6ISF - chains A and D of the 3 polymer chains in the assembly; structure by X-ray diffraction, 2.80 A resolution.

== Chain A ==
Protein: DNA polymerase
From: Thermococcus sp. 9oN-7
Notes: EC 2.7.7.7
UniProtKB: Q56366 (DPOL_THES9); numbering as in UniProt (aligned over 1-775)
Amino-acid sequence (783 residues; each row starts with the number of its first residue):
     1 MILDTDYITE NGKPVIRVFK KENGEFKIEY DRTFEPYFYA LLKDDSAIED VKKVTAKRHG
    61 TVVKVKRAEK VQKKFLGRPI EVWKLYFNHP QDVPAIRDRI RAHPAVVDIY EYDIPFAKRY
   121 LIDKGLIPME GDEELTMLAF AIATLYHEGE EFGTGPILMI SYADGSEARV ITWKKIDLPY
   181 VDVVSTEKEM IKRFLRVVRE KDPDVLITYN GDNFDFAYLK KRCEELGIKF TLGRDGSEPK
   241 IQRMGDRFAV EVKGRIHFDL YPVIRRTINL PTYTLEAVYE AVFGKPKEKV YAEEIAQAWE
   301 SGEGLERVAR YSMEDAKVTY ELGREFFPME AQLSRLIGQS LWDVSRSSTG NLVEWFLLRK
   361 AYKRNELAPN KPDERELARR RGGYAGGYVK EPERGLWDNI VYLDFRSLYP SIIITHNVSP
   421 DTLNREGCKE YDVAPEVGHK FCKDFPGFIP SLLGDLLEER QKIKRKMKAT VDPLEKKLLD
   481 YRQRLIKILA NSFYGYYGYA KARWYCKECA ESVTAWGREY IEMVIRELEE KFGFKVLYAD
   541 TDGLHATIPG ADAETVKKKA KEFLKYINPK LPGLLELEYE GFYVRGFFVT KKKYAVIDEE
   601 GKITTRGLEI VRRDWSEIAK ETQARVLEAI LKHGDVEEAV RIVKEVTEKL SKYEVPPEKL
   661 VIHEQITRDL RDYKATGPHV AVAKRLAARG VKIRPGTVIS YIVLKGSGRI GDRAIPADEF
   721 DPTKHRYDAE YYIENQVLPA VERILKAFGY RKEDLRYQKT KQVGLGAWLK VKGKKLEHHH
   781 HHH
Unresolved in the structure: 758-783
Cystine bridges: Cys-428/Cys-442, Cys-506/Cys-509
Differences from the reference sequence: engineered mutation Ala-141 (Asp in Q56366), Ala-143 (Glu in Q56366), Leu-485 (Ala in Q56366); expression tag (776-783)
Bound ions: Ca2+: Asn-568, Leu-571, Gly-573, Leu-575
Reported in the primary citation:
  - mutagenesis - Y409A: decreased catalytic activity (esterase activity)
  - mutagenesis - D542E: increased catalytic activity (esterase activity)
  - catalytic residues: Tyr-409, Asp-542 (proposed by the authors, not directly observed)
  - mutagenesis - Y409A, D542E: decreased catalytic activity on dATP
  - mutagenesis - Y409A, D542E: decreased catalytic activity on 3'-AL
  - mutagenesis - D542E: increased catalytic activity on 3'-ester bond

== Chain D ==
Molecule: 18-nt DNA strand
Sequence (18 nucleotides; each row starts with the number of its first residue):
     1 ACAGGTAAGC AGTCCGCG

== Interface between chain A and chain D ==
Contacting residue pairs (43; chain A residue first):
  Ser-348(A) with DC2(D), hydrogen bond to the phosphate
  Thr-349(A) with DC2(D), base contact
  Gly-350(A) with DC2(D), phosphate contact
  Gly-383(A) with DG4(D), phosphate contact
  Tyr-384(A) with DA3(D), sugar contact; DG4(D), sugar contact
  Ala-385(A) with DG4(D), phosphate contact; DG5(D), phosphate contact
  Gly-386(A) with DG4(D), hydrogen bond to the phosphate; DG5(D), hydrogen bond to the phosphate
  Gly-387(A) with DG5(D), sugar contact
  Val-389(A) with DG5(D), phosphate contact; DT6(D), phosphate contact
  Ser-492(A) with DC2(D), base contact
  Tyr-494(A) with DA3(D), sugar contact
  Gly-495(A) with DC2(D), sugar contact; DA3(D), sugar contact
  Gly-498(A) with DA3(D), sugar contact
  Tyr-499(A) with DA1(D), sugar contact; DC2(D), phosphate contact; DA3(D), phosphate contact
  Thr-590(A) with DA7(D), sugar contact
  Lys-591(A) with DT6(D), salt bridge to the phosphate; DA7(D), sugar contact
  Lys-592(A) with DG4(D), base contact; DG5(D), base contact
  Lys-593(A) with DA7(D), phosphate contact; DA8(D), sugar contact
  Glu-609(A) with DA8(D), sugar contact
  Trp-615(A) with DA8(D), phosphate contact; DG9(D), sugar contact
  Thr-676(A) with DA11(D), sugar contact
  Pro-678(A) with DC10(D), phosphate contact; DA11(D), phosphate contact
  Arg-709(A) with DA11(D), phosphate contact; DG12(D), salt bridge to the phosphate
  Ile-710(A) with DA11(D), hydrogen bond to the phosphate
  Gly-711(A) with DA11(D), hydrogen bond to the phosphate
  Tyr-731(A) with DC10(D), hydrogen bond to the phosphate
  Asn-735(A) with DC10(D), hydrogen bond to the phosphate
  Pro-739(A) with DG9(D), phosphate contact
  Arg-743(A) with DA8(D), salt bridge to the phosphate; DG9(D), salt bridge to the phosphate
Interface residues without a listed pair, chain A (33 interface residues in all): Asn-491, Tyr-496, Arg-612, Gly-677

== In short ==
The interface between chain A and chain D involves 33 residues on one side and 12 on the other, with 7
hydrogen bonds and 4 salt bridges. Polar contacts include Ser-348(A)/DC2(D), Gly-386(A)/DG4(D) and
Gly-386(A)/DG5(D). The paper reports catalytic residues Tyr-409(A) and Asp-542(A); Y409A and D542E of chain A
reduce catalytic activity on dATP.
Here chain A is DNA polymerase (Thermococcus sp. 9oN-7) and chain D is an 18-nt DNA strand. Entry 6ISF
(Structure of 9N-I DNA polymerase incorporation with dT in the active site) was determined by X-ray
diffraction (same publication as 6IS7, 6ISG, 6ISH and 6ISI).
